PDB entry 9GE8 | electron microscopy, 4.55 A resolution (low resolution: residue-level contacts below are approximate; hydrogen-bond / salt-bridge calls are withheld) | chains A and T of the 4 polymer chains in the assembly

# Chain A
Name: Uncharacterized ABC transporter permease YbbP
Organism: Escherichia coli K-12
UniProtKB: P77504 (YBBP_ECOLI); numbering as in UniProt (aligned over 1-804)
Amino-acid sequence (804 residues; each row starts with the number of its first residue):
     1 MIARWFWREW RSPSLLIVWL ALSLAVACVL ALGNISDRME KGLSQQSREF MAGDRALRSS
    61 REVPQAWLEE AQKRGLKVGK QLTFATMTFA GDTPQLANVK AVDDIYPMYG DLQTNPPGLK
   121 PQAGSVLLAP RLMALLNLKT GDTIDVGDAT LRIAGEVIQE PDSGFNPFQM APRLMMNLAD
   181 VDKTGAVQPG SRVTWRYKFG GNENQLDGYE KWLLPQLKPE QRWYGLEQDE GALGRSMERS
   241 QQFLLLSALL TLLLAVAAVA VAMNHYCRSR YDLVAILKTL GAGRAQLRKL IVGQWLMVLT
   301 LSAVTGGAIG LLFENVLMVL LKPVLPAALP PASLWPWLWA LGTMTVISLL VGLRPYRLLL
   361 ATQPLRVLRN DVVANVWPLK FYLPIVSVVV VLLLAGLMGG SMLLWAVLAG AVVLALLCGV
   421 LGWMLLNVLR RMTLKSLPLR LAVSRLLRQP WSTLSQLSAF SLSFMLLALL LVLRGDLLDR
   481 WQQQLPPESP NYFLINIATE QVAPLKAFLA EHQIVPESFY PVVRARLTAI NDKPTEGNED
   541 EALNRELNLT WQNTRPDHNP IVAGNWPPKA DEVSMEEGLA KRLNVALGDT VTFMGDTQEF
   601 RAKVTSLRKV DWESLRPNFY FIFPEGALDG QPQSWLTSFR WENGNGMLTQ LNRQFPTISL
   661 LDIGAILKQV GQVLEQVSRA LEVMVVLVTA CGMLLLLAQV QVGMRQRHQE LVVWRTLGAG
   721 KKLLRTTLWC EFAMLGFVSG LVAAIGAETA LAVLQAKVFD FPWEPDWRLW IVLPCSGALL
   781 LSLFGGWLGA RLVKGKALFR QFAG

# Chain T
Name: Thioesterase 1/protease 1/lysophospholipase L1
Organism: Escherichia coli K-12
Notes: EC 3.1.2.2, 3.1.1.2, 3.1.1.5, 3.1.2.14, 3.4.21.-
UniProtKB: P0ADA1 (TESA_ECOLI); residue numbers follow UniProt; this construct covers 27-208
Amino-acid sequence (182 residues; each row starts with the number of its first residue):
    27 ADTLLILGDA LSAGYRMSAS AAWPALLNDK WQSKTSVVNA SISGDTSQQG LARLPALLKQ
    87 HQPRWVLVEL GGNDGLRGFQ PQQTEQTLRQ ILQDVKAANA EPLLMQIRLP ANYGRRYNEA
   147 FSAIYPKLAK EFDVPLLPFF MEEVYLKPQW MQDDGIHPNR DAQPFIADWM AKQLQPLVNH
   207 DS
Disordered / not traced: 27, 200-208
Sequence notes: engineered mutation Ala36 (Ser in P0ADA1)
UniProt features mapped onto this chain:
  - active site: Asp180, His183
  - binding site (substrate): Gly70, Asn99
Reported in the primary citation:
  - mutagenesis - S36A: unchanged binding to Uncharacterized ABC transporter permease YbbP (chain A)
  - mutagenesis - D35A, D35N, S36A, N99A, D180A, H183A: abolished catalytic activity
  - catalytic residues: Asp35, Asn99, Asp180, His183
  - contacts within the chain: Asp35-Asn99 (hydrogen bond)

# How chain A and chain T interact
Residue-residue contacts (63):
  Arg61(A) with Tyr171(T); Pro174(T)
  Phe84(A) with Asn138(T)
  Ala85(A) with Asn138(T); Tyr139(T)
  Thr86(A) with Asn138(T); Tyr139(T); Gly140(T)
  Met87(A) with Gly104(T); Tyr139(T); Tyr143(T)
  Phe89(A) with Arg142(T); Tyr143(T)
  Gly91(A) with Arg142(T)
  Asp92(A) with Arg142(T)
  Thr93(A) with Gln106(T)
  Pro94(A) with Gln106(T); Pro107(T); Tyr143(T)
  Leu96(A) with Leu102(T); Arg103(T); Tyr139(T)
  Asp148(A) with Gly140(T); Arg141(T)
  Met170(A) with Arg103(T)
  Ala186(A) with Asn138(T)
  Gln188(A) with Ala137(T)
  Pro189(A) with Leu172(T)
  Gly190(A) with Tyr171(T)
  Ser191(A) with Asn138(T)
  Arg192(A) with Leu102(T); Asn138(T); Gly181(T); Ile182(T)
  Arg222(A) with Asp179(T)
  Asn496(A) with Gly70(T); Thr72(T); Gln75(T); Arg103(T)
  Ala498(A) with Gln74(T)
  Glu500(A) with Gln74(T)
  Gln501(A) with Gln74(T)
  Arg524(A) with Ile68(T)
  Arg526(A) with Gly40(T); Met43(T)
  Glu536(A) with Ser46(T)
  Asn544(A) with Arg42(T); Met43(T); Ser44(T)
  Arg545(A) with Arg42(T)
  Asp596(A) with Ile68(T); Arg79(T); Leu83(T); Gln86(T)
  Thr597(A) with Asn65(T); Ala66(T); Leu83(T); Gln86(T); His87(T)
  Gln598(A) with Gln86(T)
  Pro632(A) with Arg79(T)
  Thr657(A) with Gln74(T); Gln109(T)
Also at the interface, not in a pair above, chain A (40 interface residues in all): Ser60, Gly147, Val193, Glu220, Ser634, Pro656
Also at the interface, not in a pair above, chain T (40 interface residues in all): Val64, Ala82, Phe105, Pro136, Lys173
The authors on this interface:
  - residue pairs: Asp148(A)-Arg141(T)
  - interface residues, chain T: Asn138(T), Tyr143(T)

# In short
Chain A and chain T each contribute 40 residues to their interface. The paper describes a contact between
Asp148(A) and Arg141(T). The paper reports catalytic residues Asp35(T), Asn99(T) and Asp180(T) among others;
D35A, D35N and S36A of chain T, among others, abolish catalytic activity; 6 substitutions were tested in all.
Chain A is Uncharacterized ABC transporter permease YbbP and chain T is Thioesterase 1/protease
1/lysophospholipase L1, both from Escherichia coli K-12; the structure, Structure of E. coli YbbAP-TesA with
bound ATP analogue, was determined by electron microscopy together with 9GE6 and 9GE7 from the same study.
